Entry 8X5D (electron microscopy, 3.10 A resolution); this record covers chains N and L of the 13 polymer chains in the assembly.

# Chain N
Name: CRISPR system Cms protein Csm5
From: Mycobacterium tuberculosis
Reference sequence: A0A0T5YG06 (A0A0T5YG06_MYCTX); residues 1-375 here = UniProt positions 1-375
Sequence (378 residues; numbered -2 to 375; the number before each row is that of its first residue; numbers below 1 keep their minus sign (Met-2 is residue -2)):
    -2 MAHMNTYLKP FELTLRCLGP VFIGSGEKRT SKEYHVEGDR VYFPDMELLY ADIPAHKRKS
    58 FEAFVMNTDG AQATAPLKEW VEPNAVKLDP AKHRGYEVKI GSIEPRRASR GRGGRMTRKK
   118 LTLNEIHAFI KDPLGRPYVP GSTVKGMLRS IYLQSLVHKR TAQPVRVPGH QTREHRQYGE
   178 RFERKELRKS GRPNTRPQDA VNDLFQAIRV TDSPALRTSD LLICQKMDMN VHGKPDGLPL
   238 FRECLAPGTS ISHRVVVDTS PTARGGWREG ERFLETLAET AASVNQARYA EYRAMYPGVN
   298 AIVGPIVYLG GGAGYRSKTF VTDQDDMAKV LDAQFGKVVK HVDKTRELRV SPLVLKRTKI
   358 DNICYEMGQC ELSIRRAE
Unresolved in the structure: -2 to 0, 108-112
Sequence notes: initiating methionine (-2); expression tag (-1 to 0)

# Chain L
Name: CRISPR system Cms endoribonuclease Csm3
From: Mycobacterium tuberculosis
Reference sequence: A0A045JG98 (A0A045JG98_MYCTX); residue numbers follow UniProt; this construct covers 1-236
Sequence (239 residues; each row starts with the number of its first residue; numbers below 1 keep their minus sign (Met-2 is residue -2)):
    -2 MAHMTTSYAK IEITGTLTVL TGLQIGAGDG FSAIGAVDKP VVRDPLSRLP MIPGTSLKGK
    58 VRTLLSRQYG ADTETFYRKP NEDHAHIRRL FGDTEEYMTG RLVFRDTKLT NKDDLEARGA
   118 KTLTEVKFEN AINRVTAKAN LRQMERVIPG SEFAFSLVYE VSFGTPGEEQ KASLPSSDEI
   178 IEDFNAIARG LKLLELDYLG GSGTRGYGQV KFSNLKARAA VGALDGSLLE KLNHELAAV
Unresolved in the structure: -2 to 1
Sequence notes: initiating methionine (-2); expression tag (-1 to 0)

# Chain N / chain L interface
Contacting residue pairs - 52 pairs, chain N then chain L:
  Asn2(N) - Gln65(L)  hydrogen bond
  Asn2(N) - Leu190(L)
  Asn2(N) - Leu193(L)
  Tyr4(N) - Leu61(L)
  Tyr4(N) - Gln65(L)
  Tyr4(N) - Leu190(L)  hydrophobic
  Leu5(N) - Leu193(L)  hydrophobic
  Leu5(N) - Asp194(L)
  Asp129(N) - Pro146(L)
  Pro130(N) - Gly116(L)
  Pro130(N) - Ile145(L)  hydrophobic
  Leu131(N) - Gly116(L)
  Tyr135(N) - Arg143(L)  hydrogen bond
  Gly138(N) - Arg202(L)
  Ser139(N) - Arg202(L)  hydrogen bond (backbone-backbone)
  Lys142(N) - Thr201(L)  hydrogen bond
  Gly143(N) - Arg131(L)  hydrogen bond (backbone-side chain)
  Arg146(N) - Arg131(L)  hydrogen bond (backbone-side chain)
  Ser147(N) - Arg131(L)  hydrogen bond
  Val164(N) - Val132(L)  hydrophobic
  His172(N) - Val132(L)
  His172(N) - Thr133(L)
  Arg173(N) - Asn130(L)
  Gly176(N) - Val132(L)
  Glu180(N) - Arg131(L)
  Ile205(N) - Thr201(L)
  Arg206(N) - Asp194(L)  salt bridge
  Arg206(N) - Tyr195(L)
  Arg206(N) - Thr201(L)
  Val207(N) - Thr201(L)  hydrogen bond (backbone-backbone)
  Val207(N) - Arg202(L)
  Val207(N) - Gly203(L)  hydrogen bond (backbone-backbone)
  Thr208(N) - Gly203(L)
  Asp209(N) - Thr18(L)
  Asp209(N) - Arg143(L)  salt bridge
  Asp209(N) - Arg202(L)
  Asp209(N) - Gly203(L)
  Arg251(N) - Glu192(L)
  Arg251(N) - Leu193(L)  hydrogen bond (side chain-backbone)
  Arg251(N) - Gln206(L)
  Arg261(N) - Phe73(L)
  Tyr312(N) - Thr133(L)  hydrogen bond (side chain-backbone)
  Lys315(N) - Ile129(L)
  Lys315(N) - Asn130(L)
  Lys315(N) - Arg131(L)
  Thr316(N) - Arg131(L)
  Thr316(N) - Val132(L)
  Phe317(N) - Arg131(L)
  Val327(N) - Val132(L)  hydrophobic
  Val327(N) - Thr133(L)  hydrogen bond (backbone-side chain)
  Gln331(N) - Thr133(L)  hydrogen bond
  Gln331(N) - Lys135(L)
Also at the interface, not in a pair above, chain N (39 interface residues in all): Thr3, Ser22, Pro137, Leu150, Thr169, Gln203, Ser257, Val318
Also at the interface, not in a pair above, chain L (33 interface residues in all): Arg64, Gly67, Thr72, Ala117, Glu122, Lys124, Phe125, Glu126, Ala134, Gly200

# Summary
39 residues of chain N face 33 of chain L across their interface, with 13 hydrogen bonds and 2 salt bridges.
Among the polar pairs are Arg206(N)-Asp194(L), Asp209(N)-Arg143(L) and Asn2(N)-Gln65(L).
Here chain N is CRISPR system Cms protein Csm5 and chain L is CRISPR system Cms endoribonuclease Csm3, both
from Mycobacterium tuberculosis. Entry 8X5D (The cryo-EM structure of the Mycobacterium tuberculosis
CRISPR-Csm complex) was determined by electron microscopy together with 8WFX from the same study.
